PDB entry 6J5A | electron microscopy, 4.35 A resolution (low resolution: residue-level contacts below are approximate; hydrogen-bond / salt-bridge calls are withheld) | chains M and N of the 18 polymer chains in the assembly

# Chain M (and N)
Name: Mitochondrial H+ transporting ATP synthase subunit c isoform 1
From: Sus scrofa
Notes: chain N of this document is another copy of the same molecule, construct and numbering; everything in this record applies to it too
UniProtKB: Q4VT52 (Q4VT52_PIG); residues 2-73 here correspond to UniProt positions 63-134 (UniProt number = residue number + 61)
Chain sequence (72 residues; each row starts with the number of its first residue):
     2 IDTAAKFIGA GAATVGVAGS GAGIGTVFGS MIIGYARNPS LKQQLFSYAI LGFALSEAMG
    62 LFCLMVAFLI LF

# Interface between chain M and chain N
Residue-residue contacts (53; chain M residue first):
  A5(M) - D3(N)
  A5(M) - A6(N)
  F8(M) - A6(N)
  F8(M) - K7(N)
  F8(M) - G10(N)
  F8(M) - I71(N)
  I9(M) - I9(N)
  I9(M) - G10(N)
  G12(M) - G10(N)
  G12(M) - A13(N)
  G12(M) - A14(N)
  T15(M) - A14(N)
  T15(M) - C64(N)
  V16(M) - A13(N)
  V16(M) - V16(N)
  V16(M) - G17(N)
  V18(M) - C64(N)
  A19(M) - G17(N)
  A19(M) - G20(N)
  G22(M) - S21(N)
  A23(M) - G20(N)
  A23(M) - G24(N)
  I25(M) - L56(N)
  I25(M) - S57(N)
  G26(M) - G24(N)
  G26(M) - T27(N)
  G26(M) - V28(N)
  G26(M) - S57(N)
  T27(M) - T27(N)
  F29(M) - V28(N)
  F29(M) - L56(N)
  G30(M) - V28(N)
  G30(M) - S31(N)
  M32(M) - Y49(N)
  I33(M) - S31(N)
  I33(M) - M32(N)
  I33(M) - L46(N)
  I34(M) - I34(N)
  Y36(M) - Q44(N)
  Y36(M) - Q45(N)
  Y36(M) - L46(N)
  A37(M) - G35(N)
  A37(M) - N39(N)
  A37(M) - L46(N)
  R38(M) - R38(N)
  L42(M) - Q45(N)
  L42(M) - Y49(N)
  K43(M) - Q45(N)
  F54(M) - L56(N)
  E58(M) - M60(N)
  L65(M) - F63(N)
  L65(M) - V67(N)
  L72(M) - I71(N)
Interface residues without a listed pair, chain M (31 interface residues in all): I2, A13, S31, F47
Interface residues without a listed pair, chain N (33 interface residues in all): I2, G53

# In short
31 residues of chain M and 33 residues of chain N are in contact.
Both chains are Mitochondrial H+ transporting ATP synthase subunit c isoform 1 (Sus scrofa). Entry 6J5A
(Cryo-EM structure of the mammalian DP-state ATP synthase FO section) was determined by electron microscopy
together with 6J54 from the same study.
